PDB entry 6C1M | X-ray diffraction, 2.52 A resolution | chains A and B

[Chain A]
Molecule: Ion transport protein
Organism: Arcobacter butzleri (strain RM4018)
UniProtKB: A8EVM5 (A8EVM5_ARCB4); residues 1001-1267 here correspond to UniProt positions 1-267 (UniProt number = residue number - 1000)
Amino-acid sequence (285 residues; numbered 983 to 1267; the number before each row is that of its first residue):
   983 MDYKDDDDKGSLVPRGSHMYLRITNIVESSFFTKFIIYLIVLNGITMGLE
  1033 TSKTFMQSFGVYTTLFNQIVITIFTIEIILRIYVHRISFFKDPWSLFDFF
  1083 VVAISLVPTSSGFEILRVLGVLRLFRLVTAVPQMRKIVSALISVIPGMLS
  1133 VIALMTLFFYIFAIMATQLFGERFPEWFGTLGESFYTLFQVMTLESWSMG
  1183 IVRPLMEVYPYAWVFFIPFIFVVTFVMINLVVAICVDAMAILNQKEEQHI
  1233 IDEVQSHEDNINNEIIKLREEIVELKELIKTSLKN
Not modelled in the structure: 983-991, 1222-1267
Differences from the reference sequence: initiating methionine (983); expression tag (984-1000); engineered mutation Gly1102 (Arg102 in A8EVM5), Cys1217 (Ile217 in A8EVM5)
Metal / ion sites: Na+ site 1 near Glu1158 (its only coordinating residue here); Na+ site 2 near Gly1182 (its only coordinating residue here)
Residues lining bound ligands:
  - chapso (1N7), molecule 1: Ser1011, Ser1012, Thr1015, Lys1016, Ile1019, Ala1112, Val1113, Pro1114, Gln1115
  - chapso (1N7), molecule 2: Phe1013, Lys1016, Phe1017, Tyr1020
  - chapso (1N7), molecule 3: Thr1028, Phe1041, Tyr1044, Phe1048
  - chapso (1N7), molecule 4: Ser1034, Thr1036, Phe1037, Ser1040, Phe1041
  - 1-methylguanidine (MGX): Met1029, Glu1032, Asn1049, Arg1099, Gly1102, Val1103, Arg1105
  - 1,2-dimyristoyl-sn-glycero-3-phosphocholine (PX4), molecule 1: Ile1022, Val1023, Gly1026, Ile1027, Gly1030, Leu1031, Ser1034, Lys1035, Thr1036, Leu1106, Leu1109
  - 1,2-dimyristoyl-sn-glycero-3-phosphocholine (PX4), molecule 2: Val1023, Leu1109, Val1113, Gln1115, Met1116
  - 1,2-dimyristoyl-sn-glycero-3-phosphocholine (PX4), molecule 3: Pro1075, Trp1076, Phe1079, Phe1082, Val1083, Ile1086, Phe1107, Val1110, Val1120, Ser1121, Ile1124
  - 1,2-dimyristoyl-sn-glycero-3-phosphocholine (PX4), molecule 4: Ile1127, Met1130, Ile1134, Phe1171, Met1174, Thr1175, Leu1176, Met1209
  - 1,2-dimyristoyl-sn-glycero-3-phosphocholine (PX4), molecule 5: Pro1128, Gly1129, Ser1132, Ala1135
  - 1,2-dimyristoyl-sn-glycero-3-phosphocholine (PX4), molecule 6: Ile1134, Met1137, Thr1138, Phe1141, Thr1162, Gly1164, Glu1165, Phe1167, Tyr1168, Phe1171, Met1174, Met1209, Leu1212
  - 1,2-dimyristoyl-sn-glycero-3-phosphocholine (PX4), molecule 7: Ala1135, Thr1138, Leu1139, Tyr1142, Thr1162, Leu1163, Gly1164, Phe1167
  - 1,2-dimyristoyl-sn-glycero-3-phosphocholine (PX4), molecule 8: Leu1136, Phe1140, Val1204, Val1208
  - 1,2-dimyristoyl-sn-glycero-3-phosphocholine (PX4), molecule 9: Phe1144, Met1147, Leu1151, Phe1152, Arg1155, Val1190, Tyr1191, Tyr1193, Ala1194, Val1196, Phe1197, Pro1200
  - 1,2-dimyristoyl-sn-glycero-3-phosphocholine (PX4), molecule 10: Leu1176, Phe1203, Val1204, Thr1206, Phe1207
  - 1,2-dimyristoyl-sn-glycero-3-phosphocholine (PX4), molecule 11: Met1188, Pro1192, Trp1195, Ile1199, Phe1203
From the paper describing this entry:
  - binding site for 1-methylguanidine: Met1029, Glu1032, Asn1049, Gln1150

[Chain B]
Molecule: Ion transport protein
Organism: Arcobacter butzleri (strain RM4018)
UniProtKB: A8EVM5 (A8EVM5_ARCB4); residues 2001-2267 here correspond to UniProt positions 1-267 (UniProt number = residue number - 2000)
Amino-acid sequence (285 residues; each row starts with the number of its first residue):
  1983 MDYKDDDDKGSLVPRGSHMYLRITNIVESSFFTKFIIYLIVLNGITMGLE
  2033 TSKTFMQSFGVYTTLFNQIVITIFTIEIILRIYVHRISFFKDPWSLFDFF
  2083 VVAISLVPTSSGFEILRVLGVLRLFRLVTAVPQMRKIVSALISVIPGMLS
  2133 VIALMTLFFYIFAIMATQLFGERFPEWFGTLGESFYTLFQVMTLESWSMG
  2183 IVRPLMEVYPYAWVFFIPFIFVVTFVMINLVVAICVDAMAILNQKEEQHI
  2233 IDEVQSHEDNINNEIIKLREEIVELKELIKTSLKN
Not modelled in the structure: 1983-1998, 2222-2267
Differences from the reference sequence: initiating methionine (1983); expression tag (1984-2000); engineered mutation Gly2102 (Arg102 in A8EVM5), Cys2217 (Ile217 in A8EVM5)
Metal / ion sites: Na+ site 1 near Glu2158 (its only coordinating residue here); Na+ site 2 near Gly2182 (its only coordinating residue here)
Residues lining bound ligands:
  - chapso (1N7), molecule 1: Ser2012, Thr2015, Lys2016, Ile2019, Ala2112, Val2113, Pro2114, Gln2115
  - chapso (1N7), molecule 2: Phe2013, Lys2016, Phe2017, Tyr2020
  - chapso (1N7), molecule 3: Leu2031, Phe2037, Phe2041, Tyr2044
  - chapso (1N7), molecule 4: Ser2034, Thr2036, Phe2037, Ser2040
  - 1-methylguanidine (MGX): Met2029, Glu2032, Asn2049, Arg2099, Gly2102, Val2103, Arg2105
  - 1,2-dimyristoyl-sn-glycero-3-phosphocholine (PX4), molecule 1: Ile2022, Val2023, Gly2026, Ile2027, Gly2030, Leu2031, Ser2034, Lys2035, Thr2036, Leu2106, Leu2109
  - 1,2-dimyristoyl-sn-glycero-3-phosphocholine (PX4), molecule 2: Val2023, Leu2109, Gln2115, Met2116
  - 1,2-dimyristoyl-sn-glycero-3-phosphocholine (PX4), molecule 3: Pro2075, Trp2076, Leu2078, Phe2079, Phe2082, Val2083, Ile2086, Phe2107, Val2110, Val2120, Ser2121, Ile2124
  - 1,2-dimyristoyl-sn-glycero-3-phosphocholine (PX4), molecule 4: Ile2097, Leu2101, Leu2104
  - 1,2-dimyristoyl-sn-glycero-3-phosphocholine (PX4), molecule 5: Ile2127, Met2130, Ile2134, Phe2171, Met2174, Thr2175, Leu2176, Met2209
  - 1,2-dimyristoyl-sn-glycero-3-phosphocholine (PX4), molecule 6: Leu2131, Ser2132, Ala2135
  - 1,2-dimyristoyl-sn-glycero-3-phosphocholine (PX4), molecule 7: Ile2134, Met2137, Thr2138, Phe2141, Thr2162, Gly2164, Glu2165, Phe2167, Tyr2168, Phe2171, Met2174, Met2209, Leu2212
  - 1,2-dimyristoyl-sn-glycero-3-phosphocholine (PX4), molecule 8: Ala2135, Thr2138, Leu2139, Tyr2142, Thr2162, Leu2163, Gly2164, Phe2167
  - 1,2-dimyristoyl-sn-glycero-3-phosphocholine (PX4), molecule 9: Leu2136, Phe2140, Val2204
  - 1,2-dimyristoyl-sn-glycero-3-phosphocholine (PX4), molecule 10: Phe2144, Met2147, Leu2151, Phe2152, Arg2155, Val2190, Tyr2191, Pro2192, Tyr2193, Ala2194, Val2196, Phe2197, Pro2200
  - 1,2-dimyristoyl-sn-glycero-3-phosphocholine (PX4), molecule 11: Leu2176, Ile2202, Phe2203, Val2204, Thr2206, Phe2207, Ile2210
  - 1,2-dimyristoyl-sn-glycero-3-phosphocholine (PX4), molecule 12: Met2188, Pro2192, Trp2195, Ile2199, Phe2203
  - 1,2-dimyristoyl-sn-glycero-3-phosphocholine (PX4), molecule 13: Tyr2193, Trp2195, Val2196

[Chain A / chain B interface]
Residue-residue contacts - 57 pairs, chain A then chain B:
  Gly1026(A) - Tyr2142(B)  hydrogen bond (backbone-side chain)
  Met1029(A) - Ile2146(B)
  Gly1030(A) - Tyr2142(B)  hydrogen bond (backbone-side chain)
  Gly1030(A) - Ile2146(B)
  Thr1033(A) - Thr2149(B)
  Thr1033(A) - Leu2163(B)
  Val1100(A) - Met2147(B)  hydrophobic
  Val1100(A) - Gln2150(B)
  Val1100(A) - Leu2151(B)  hydrophobic
  Leu1101(A) - Met2147(B)  hydrophobic
  Val1103(A) - Ile2143(B)
  Val1103(A) - Ile2146(B)  hydrophobic
  Leu1104(A) - Met2147(B)  hydrophobic
  Leu1106(A) - Ile2143(B)  hydrophobic
  Phe1107(A) - Phe2140(B)  hydrophobic
  Phe1107(A) - Ile2143(B)  hydrophobic
  Val1110(A) - Leu2136(B)  hydrophobic
  Met1116(A) - Ser2132(B)
  Ile1119(A) - Ser2132(B)
  Ile1119(A) - Val2133(B)  hydrophobic
  Val1120(A) - Leu2136(B)  hydrophobic
  Leu1123(A) - Leu2136(B)  hydrophobic
  Leu1123(A) - Phe2207(B)
  Leu1123(A) - Asn2211(B)
  Val1126(A) - Asn2211(B)
  Ile1127(A) - Phe2207(B)  hydrophobic
  Met1130(A) - Phe2207(B)  hydrophobic
  Glu1158(A) - Glu2189(B)
  Trp1159(A) - Arg2185(B)
  Tyr1168(A) - Trp2179(B)
  Tyr1168(A) - Ser2180(B)  hydrogen bond
  Tyr1168(A) - Val2184(B)
  Tyr1168(A) - Arg2185(B)
  Tyr1168(A) - Met2188(B)
  Thr1169(A) - Arg2185(B)  hydrogen bond
  Phe1171(A) - Trp2179(B)  hydrophobic
  Phe1171(A) - Ile2199(B)  hydrophobic
  Phe1171(A) - Ile2202(B)  hydrophobic
  Phe1171(A) - Phe2203(B)  hydrophobic
  Gln1172(A) - Trp2179(B)
  Gln1172(A) - Ser2180(B)  hydrogen bond
  Gln1172(A) - Met2181(B)
  Gln1172(A) - Arg2185(B)  hydrogen bond
  Thr1175(A) - Trp2179(B)  hydrogen bond
  Glu1177(A) - Leu2176(B)
  Glu1177(A) - Ser2178(B)
  Glu1177(A) - Trp2179(B)
  Glu1177(A) - Ser2180(B)  hydrogen bond (side chain-backbone)
  Glu1177(A) - Met2181(B)  hydrogen bond (side chain-backbone)
  Ser1178(A) - Met2181(B)
  Gly1182(A) - Met2181(B)
  Val1213(A) - Ile2210(B)  hydrophobic
  Ile1216(A) - Asn2211(B)
  Ile1216(A) - Val2214(B)
  Cys1217(A) - Val2214(B)  hydrophobic
  Met1221(A) - Val2218(B)  hydrophobic
  Met1221(A) - Met2221(B)  hydrophobic
Also at the interface, not in a pair above, chain A (38 interface residues in all): Ile1027, Glu1096, Arg1099, Leu1109, Ile1183, Ala1220
Also at the interface, not in a pair above, chain B (36 interface residues in all): Ala2135, Leu2139, Phe2144, Trp2195, Val2208, Cys2217

[In short]
The interface between chain A and chain B involves 38 residues on one side and 36 on the other, with 9
hydrogen bonds. Polar contacts include Gly1026(A)-Tyr2142(B), Gly1030(A)-Tyr2142(B) and Tyr1168(A)-Ser2180(B).
12 1,2-dimyristoyl-sn-glycero-3-phosphocholine molecules are bound between chain A and chain B. The paper
reports a binding site for 1-methylguanidine at Met1029(A), Glu1032(A) and Asn1049(A) among others.
Chain A and chain B are both Ion transport protein (Arcobacter butzleri (strain RM4018)); the structure, NavAb
NormoPP mutant, was determined by X-ray diffraction together with 6C1E, 6C1K and 6C1P from the same study.
